PDB entry 5M0R | electron microscopy, 8.20 A resolution (very low resolution: no residue pairs are listed; an interface is given only as per-side residue counts) | chains N and O of the 22 polymer chains in the assembly

# Chain N (and O)
Protein: integrase
Source organism: Maedi visna virus (strain KV1772)
Notes: EC 3.4.23.-, 2.7.7.49, 3.1.26.13, 3.1.13.2, 3.6.1.23, 2.7.7.-, 3.1.-.-; chain O of this document is another copy of the same molecule, construct and numbering; everything in this record applies to it too
UniProtKB: P35956 (POL_VILVK); residues 1-281 here correspond to UniProt positions 821-1101 (UniProt number = residue number + 820)
Amino-acid sequence (281 residues; numbered 1 to 281; the number before each row is that of its first residue):
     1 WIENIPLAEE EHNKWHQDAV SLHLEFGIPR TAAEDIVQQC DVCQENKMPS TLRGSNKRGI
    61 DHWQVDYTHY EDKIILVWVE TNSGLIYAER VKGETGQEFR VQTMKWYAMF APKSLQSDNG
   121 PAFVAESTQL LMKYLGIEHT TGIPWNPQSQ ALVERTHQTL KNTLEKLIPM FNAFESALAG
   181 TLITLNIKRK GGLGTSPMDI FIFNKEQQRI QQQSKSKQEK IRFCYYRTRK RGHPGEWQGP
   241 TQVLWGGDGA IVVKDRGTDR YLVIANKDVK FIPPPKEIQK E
Unresolved in the structure: 1-3, 48-56, 279-281 (chain O: 1-3, 49-59, 220-281)

# Chain N / chain O interface
At this resolution (8 A) residue pairs are not listed: 39 residues of chain N and 36 of chain O lie at the interface.

# Summary
39 residues of chain N and 36 residues of chain O are in contact.
Chain N and chain O are both integrase (Maedi visna virus (strain KV1772)); the structure, Cryo-EM
reconstruction of the maedi-visna virus (MVV) strand transfer complex, was determined by electron microscopy
(same publication as 7ZPP and 5T3A).
